PDB entry 6PE5 | electron microscopy, 3.20 A resolution | chains G and P of the 17 polymer chains in the assembly

[Chain G]
Protein: V-type proton ATPase subunit c''
Source organism: Saccharomyces cerevisiae (strain ATCC 204508 / S288c)
UniProt: P23968 (VATO_YEAST); residues 1-213 here = UniProt positions 1-213
Amino-acid sequence (213 residues; row label = number of the first residue in the row):
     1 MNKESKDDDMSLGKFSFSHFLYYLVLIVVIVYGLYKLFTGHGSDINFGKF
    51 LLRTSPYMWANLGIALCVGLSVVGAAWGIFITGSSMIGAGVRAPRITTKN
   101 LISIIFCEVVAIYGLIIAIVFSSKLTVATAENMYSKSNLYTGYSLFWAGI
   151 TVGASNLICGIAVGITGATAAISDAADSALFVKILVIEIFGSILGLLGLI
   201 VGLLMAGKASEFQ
Disordered / not traced: 1-14
UniProt features mapped onto this chain:
  - site: Glu108 (Essential for proton translocation)

[Chain P]
Protein: V-type proton ATPase subunit c
Source organism: Saccharomyces cerevisiae (strain ATCC 204508 / S288c)
UniProt: P25515 (VATL1_YEAST); residue numbers follow UniProt; this construct covers 1-160
Amino-acid sequence (160 residues; numbered 1 to 160; the number before each row is that of its first residue):
     1 MTELCPVYAPFFGAIGCASAIIFTSLGAAYGTAKSGVGICATCVLRPDLL
    51 FKNIVPVIMAGIIAIYGLVVSVLVCYSLGQKQALYTGFIQLGAGLSVGLS
   101 GLAAGFAIGIVGDAGVRGSSQQPRLFVGMILILIFAEVLGLYGLIVALLL
   151 NSRATQDVVC
Disordered / not traced: 160
UniProt features mapped onto this chain:
  - site: Glu137 (Essential for proton translocation)

[Chain G / chain P interface]
Residue-residue contacts (53):
  Ser55(G) with Phe88(P)
  Tyr57(G) with Tyr85(P), hydrophobic; Phe88(P), hydrophobic
  Met58(G) with Phe88(P)
  Asn61(G) with Phe88(P); Ile89(P)
  Ala65(G) with Gly92(P); Ser96(P)
  Val68(G) with Ser96(P); Val146(P), hydrophobic
  Val72(G) with Ser100(P); Ala103(P); Leu139(P)
  Val73(G) with Ala103(P), hydrophobic
  Ala75(G) with Leu139(P), hydrophobic
  Ala76(G) with Ala103(P); Ala107(P); Leu139(P)
  Ile79(G) with Phe135(P); Leu139(P), hydrophobic
  Phe80(G) with Ala107(P), hydrophobic; Ile110(P), hydrophobic; Val111(P), hydrophobic
  Ser84(G) with Ile110(P)
  Met86(G) with Ile132(P), hydrophobic
  Ile87(G) with Val111(P); Ala114(P); Gly115(P); Leu125(P)
  Val91(G) with Gln121(P); Gln122(P), hydrogen bond (backbone-side chain)
  Thr97(G) with Gly128(P)
  Leu101(G) with Leu131(P), hydrophobic; Phe135(P), hydrophobic
  Ile104(G) with Ile132(P), hydrophobic; Phe135(P), hydrophobic
  Ile105(G) with Phe135(P), hydrophobic
  Glu108(G) with Phe135(P); Val138(P); Tyr142(P), hydrogen bond
  Ala111(G) with Tyr142(P), hydrophobic
  Ile112(G) with Tyr142(P)
  Leu115(G) with Tyr142(P), hydrophobic; Val146(P), hydrophobic
  Ser122(G) with Arg153(P), hydrogen bond (backbone-side chain)
  Leu125(G) with Tyr85(P), hydrogen bond (backbone-side chain); Ile89(P), hydrophobic; Arg153(P), hydrogen bond (backbone-side chain)
  Thr126(G) with Tyr85(P)
  Val127(G) with Gln156(P); Asp157(P); Val158(P), hydrophobic
  Ala130(G) with Leu4(P), hydrophobic
Interface residues without a listed pair, chain G (38 interface residues in all): Leu62, Gly69, Gly83, Gly90, Pro94, Ala118, Ala128, Thr129, Met133
Interface residues without a listed pair, chain P (37 interface residues in all): Leu84, Leu91, Leu95, Leu99, Ala104, Gly118, Arg124, Leu150, Val159

[Summary]
Chain G and chain P form an interface of 38 and 37 residues respectively; the contacts include 5 hydrogen
bonds. Polar contacts include Val91(G)-Gln122(P), Glu108(G)-Tyr142(P) and Ser122(G)-Arg153(P).
Chain G is V-type proton ATPase subunit c'' and chain P is V-type proton ATPase subunit c, both from
Saccharomyces cerevisiae (strain ATCC 204508 / S288c); the structure, Yeast Vo motor in complex with 2 VopQ
molecules, was determined by electron microscopy, deposited together with 6PE4.
